Entry 8TB9 (electron microscopy, 4.00 A resolution); this record covers chains H and W of the 17 polymer chains in the assembly.

[Chain H]
Molecule: 215-nt DNA strand
Sequence (215 nucleotides; row label = number of the first residue in the row):
     7 ATCGGGAGCT CCGACCGAAT GACATGCATG CATACAGGAT GTATATACCT GACACGTGCC
    67 TGGAGACTAG GGAGTAACCC CCTTGGCGGT TAAAACGCGG GGGACAGCGC GTACGTGCGT
   127 TTAAGCGGTG CTAGAGCTGC CTACGACCAA TGGAGCGGCC TCGGCACCGG GATCCCCCAG
   187 CCGCCGGCAG CGCAGCGCCT GACGGGCACA CAGTC
Disordered / not traced: 7-19, 213-221

[Chain W]
Protein: Histone H3.2
Organism: Xenopus laevis
UniProtKB: P84233 (H32_XENLA); residues 0-135 here correspond to UniProt positions 1-136 (UniProt number = residue number + 1)
Chain sequence (136 residues; each row starts with the number of its first residue; numbering starts at 0):
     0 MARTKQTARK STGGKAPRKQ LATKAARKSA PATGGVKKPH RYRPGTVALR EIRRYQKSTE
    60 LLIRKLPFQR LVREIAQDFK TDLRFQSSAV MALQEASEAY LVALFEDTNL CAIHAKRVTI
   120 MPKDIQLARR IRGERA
Disordered / not traced: 0-36
Sequence notes: conflict Ala102 (Gly103 in P84233)
Swiss-Prot annotation at these positions:
  - modified residue: Arg2 (Asymmetric dimethylarginine), Thr3 (Phosphothreonine), Lys4 (Allysine), Gln5 (5-glutamyl dopamine), Thr6 (Phosphothreonine), Arg8 (Citrulline), Lys9 (N6,N6,N6-trimethyllysine), Ser10 (ADP-ribosylserine), Thr11 (Phosphothreonine), Lys14 (N6-(2-hydroxyisobutyryl)lysine), Arg17 (Asymmetric dimethylarginine), Lys18 (N6-(2-hydroxyisobutyryl)lysine), Lys23 (N6-(2-hydroxyisobutyryl)lysine), Arg26 (Citrulline), Lys27 (N6,N6,N6-trimethyllysine), Ser28 (ADP-ribosylserine), Lys36 (N6,N6,N6-trimethyllysine), Lys37 (N6-methyllysine), Tyr41 (Phosphotyrosine), Lys56 (N6,N6,N6-trimethyllysine) and 8 more in UniProt
  - lipidation: Cys110 (S-palmitoyl cysteine)

[Interface between chain H and chain W]
Residue-residue contacts - 24 pairs, chain H then chain W:
  DT46(H) - Tyr41(W)  hydrogen bond to the phosphate
  DG47(H) - Tyr41(W)  sugar contact
  DG47(H) - Arg49(W)  sugar contact
  DT48(H) - Arg49(W)  phosphate contact
  DG121(H) - Arg40(W)  base contact
  DG121(H) - Gly44(W)  hydrogen bond to the phosphate
  DT122(H) - Arg40(W)  hydrogen bond to the base
  DT122(H) - Tyr41(W)  phosphate contact
  DT122(H) - Arg42(W)  sugar contact
  DT122(H) - Pro43(W)  phosphate contact
  DT122(H) - Gly44(W)  hydrogen bond to the phosphate
  DT122(H) - Thr45(W)  hydrogen bond to the phosphate
  DT122(H) - Val46(W)  hydrogen bond to the phosphate
  DT122(H) - Ala47(W)  hydrogen bond to the phosphate
  DG123(H) - Arg40(W)  hydrogen bond to the sugar
  DG123(H) - Tyr41(W)  hydrogen bond to the phosphate
  DG123(H) - Val46(W)  phosphate contact
  DA130(H) - Arg63(W)  hydrogen bond to the phosphate
  DA130(H) - Leu65(W)  phosphate contact
  DA130(H) - Arg69(W)  salt bridge to the phosphate
  DG131(H) - Lys64(W)  hydrogen bond to the phosphate
  DG131(H) - Leu65(W)  hydrogen bond to the phosphate
  DA139(H) - Arg83(W)  hydrogen bond to the phosphate
  DG140(H) - Arg83(W)  salt bridge to the phosphate
Also at the interface, not in a pair above, chain H (13 interface residues in all): DA49, DC111, DA112
Also at the interface, not in a pair above, chain W (18 interface residues in all): His39, Lys56, Pro66, Lys115

[In short]
13 residues of chain H face 18 of chain W across their interface; the contacts include 13 hydrogen bonds and 2
salt bridges. Polar pairs include DT122(H)-Arg40(W), DG123(H)-Arg40(W) and DT46(H)-Tyr41(W).
Here chain H is a 215-nt DNA strand and chain W is Histone H3.2 (Xenopus laevis). Entry 8TB9 (PRC2-J119-450
monomer bound to H1-nucleosome) was determined by electron microscopy, deposited together with 8T9G and 8TAS.
